PDB entry 7YHN | X-ray diffraction, 2.60 A resolution | chains C and E of the 5 polymer chains in the assembly

[Chain C]
Name: Tubulin alpha-1B chain
Source organism: Sus scrofa
UniProtKB: Q2XVP4 (TBA1B_PIG); residues 1-451 here = UniProt positions 1-451
Amino-acid sequence (451 residues; numbered 1 to 451; the number before each row is that of its first residue):
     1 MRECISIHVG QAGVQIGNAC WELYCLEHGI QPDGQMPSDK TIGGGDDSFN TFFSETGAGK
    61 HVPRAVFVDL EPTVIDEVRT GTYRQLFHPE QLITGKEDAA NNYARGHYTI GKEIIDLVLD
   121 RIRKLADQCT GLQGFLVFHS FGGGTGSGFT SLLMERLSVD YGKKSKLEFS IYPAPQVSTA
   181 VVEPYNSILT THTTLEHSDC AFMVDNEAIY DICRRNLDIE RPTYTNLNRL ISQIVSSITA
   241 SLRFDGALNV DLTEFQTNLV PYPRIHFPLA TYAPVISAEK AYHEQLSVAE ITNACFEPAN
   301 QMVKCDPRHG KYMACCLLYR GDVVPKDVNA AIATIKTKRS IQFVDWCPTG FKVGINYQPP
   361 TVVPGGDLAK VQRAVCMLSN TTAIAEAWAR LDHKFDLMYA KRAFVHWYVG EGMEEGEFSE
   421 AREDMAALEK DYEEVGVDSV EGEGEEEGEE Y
Disordered / not traced: 280-285, 440-451
Metal / ion sites: Mg2+ site 1: Asp-39, Thr-41, Gly-44, Glu-55; Mg2+ site 2: Asn-249, Glu-254
Small-molecule neighbours:
  - GTP (guanosine-5'-triphosphate): Gly-10, Gln-11, Ala-12, Gln-15, Ile-16, Asp-69, Asp-98, Ala-99, Ala-100, Asn-101, Ser-140, Gly-142, Gly-143, Gly-144, Thr-145, Gly-146, Ile-171, Val-177, Thr-179, Glu-183, Asn-206, Tyr-224, Asn-228, Ile-231
  - IUK (4-methyl-3-[(4-methylphenyl)sulfonylamino]-N-[(6-methylpyridin-3-yl)methyl]benzamide): Asn-101, Thr-179, Val-181

[Chain E]
Name: Stathmin
Source organism: Sus scrofa
UniProtKB: F2Z508 (F2Z508_PIG); residues 2-142 here correspond to UniProt positions 49-189 (UniProt number = residue number + 47)
Amino-acid sequence (152 residues; numbered 1 to 152; the number before each row is that of its first residue):
     1 ADMEVIELNK CTSGQSFEVI LKPPSFDGVP EFNASLPRRR DPSLEEIQKK LEAAEERRKY
    61 QEAELLKHLA EKREHEREVI QKAIEENNNF IKMAKEKLAQ KMESNKENRE AHLAAMLERL
   121 QEKDKHAEEV RKNKELKEEA SRLEHHHHHH HH
Disordered / not traced: 1, 25-40, 141-152
Sequence notes: expression tag (1, 143-152)

[How chain C and chain E interact]
Contacting residue pairs (32):
  His-107(C) with Lys-101(E); Met-102(E)
  Tyr-108(C) with Lys-101(E); Met-102(E), hydrophobic; Asn-105(E)
  Thr-109(C) with Arg-109(E)
  Leu-152(C) with Leu-98(E), hydrophobic
  Glu-155(C) with Leu-98(E); Lys-101(E), salt bridge
  Arg-156(C) with Leu-98(E)
  Ser-158(C) with Phe-90(E); Ile-91(E)
  Val-159(C) with Ile-91(E); Ala-94(E), hydrophobic; Lys-95(E)
  Gly-162(C) with Asn-87(E); Phe-90(E); Ile-91(E)
  Lys-163(C) with Asn-87(E), hydrogen bond (backbone-side chain); Phe-90(E)
  Glu-196(C) with Phe-90(E); Lys-97(E), salt bridge
  His-197(C) with Ala-94(E); Lys-97(E), hydrogen bond
  Val-409(C) with His-112(E), hydrogen bond (backbone-side chain)
  Glu-411(C) with Asn-105(E), hydrogen bond (backbone-side chain); Arg-109(E), salt bridge
  Gly-412(C) with Asn-105(E), hydrogen bond (backbone-side chain); Asn-108(E), hydrogen bond (backbone-side chain); Arg-109(E)
  Met-413(C) with Asn-105(E)
  Glu-414(C) with Asn-108(E), hydrogen bond
Interface residues without a listed pair, chain C (20 interface residues in all): Lys-112, Thr-193, Gly-410
Interface residues without a listed pair, chain E (15 interface residues in all): Glu-86, Ser-104

[Summary]
The interface between chain C and chain E involves 20 residues on one side and 15 on the other, with 7
hydrogen bonds and 3 salt bridges. Polar contacts include Glu-155(C)/Lys-101(E), Glu-196(C)/Lys-97(E) and
Glu-411(C)/Arg-109(E). Bound to chain C: GTP and compound IUK.
Here chain C is Tubulin alpha-1B chain and chain E is Stathmin, both from Sus scrofa. Entry 7YHN (Anti-tumor
agent Y48 in complex with tubulin) was determined by X-ray diffraction.
